7CQK - chains S and T of the 5 polymer chains in the assembly; structure by electron microscopy, 3.30 A resolution.

[Chain S]
Molecule: Serine palmitoyltransferase 1
Source organism: Homo sapiens
Notes: EC 2.3.1.50
UniProt: O15269 (SPTC1_HUMAN); numbering as in UniProt (aligned over 1-473)
Sequence (473 residues; each row starts with the number of its first residue):
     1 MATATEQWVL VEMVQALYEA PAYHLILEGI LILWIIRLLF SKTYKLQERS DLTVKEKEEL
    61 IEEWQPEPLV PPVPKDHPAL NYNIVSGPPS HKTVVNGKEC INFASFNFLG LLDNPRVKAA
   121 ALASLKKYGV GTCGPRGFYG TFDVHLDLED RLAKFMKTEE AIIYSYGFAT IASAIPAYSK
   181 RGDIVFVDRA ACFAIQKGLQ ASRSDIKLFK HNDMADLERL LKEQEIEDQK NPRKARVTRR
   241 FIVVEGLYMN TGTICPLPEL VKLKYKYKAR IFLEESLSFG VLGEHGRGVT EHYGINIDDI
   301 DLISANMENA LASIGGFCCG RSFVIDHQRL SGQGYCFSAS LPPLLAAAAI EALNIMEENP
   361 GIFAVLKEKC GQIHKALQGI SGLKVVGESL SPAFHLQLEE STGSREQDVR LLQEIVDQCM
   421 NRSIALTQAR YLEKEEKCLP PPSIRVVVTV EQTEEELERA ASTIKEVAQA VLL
Disordered / not traced: 1-51, 473
Ligand contacts:
  - GE0 ([[(2R,3S,4R,5R)-5-(6-aminopurin-9-yl)-4-oxidanyl-3-phosphonooxy-oxolan-2-yl]methoxy-oxidanyl-phosphoryl] [(3R)-2,2-dimethyl-3-oxidanyl-4-oxidanylidene-4-[[3-oxidanylidene-3-[2-(2-oxidanylideneheptadecylsulfanyl)ethylamino]propyl]amino]butyl] hydrogen phosphate): P135, F138, R181, R203, C336, F337
  - pyridoxyl-serine-5-monophosphate (PLS; [3-hydroxy-2-methyl-5-phosphonooxymethyl-pyridin-4-ylmethyl]-serine): P135, F337, S338, A339
Curated features (UniProtKB/Swiss-Prot):
  - modified residue: Y164 (Phosphotyrosine)
  - natural variant: A20 (A20S: In ALS27), Y23 (Y23F: In ALS27), L38 (L38R: In ALS27; uncertain significance), L39 (deletion: In ALS27), F40 to S41 (deletion: In ALS27), C133 (C133W: In HSAN1A; C133Y: In HSAN1A), V144 (V144D: In HSAN1A), R239 (R239W: In a breast cancer sample), A310 (A310G: Found in a patient with HSAN1A; uncertain significance), S331 (S331F: In HSAN1A; S331Y: In ALS27 and HSAN1A), A352 (A352V: In HSAN1A), G387 (G387A: Does not affect catalytic activity towards serine)
  - mutagenesis: F138 (F138A: Decreased catalytic activity with L-serine and palmitoyl-CoA as substrates), Y164 (Y164F: Increased serine palmitoyltransferase activity and sphingolipid content), F337 (F337A: Strongly decreased catalytic activity with L-serine and palmitoyl-CoA as substrates), S338 (S338A: Decreased catalytic activity with L-serine and palmitoyl-CoA as substrates)

[Chain T]
Molecule: Serine palmitoyltransferase 2
Source organism: Homo sapiens
Notes: EC 2.3.1.50
UniProt: O15270 (SPTC2_HUMAN); numbering as in UniProt (aligned over 1-562)
Sequence (562 residues; each row starts with the number of its first residue):
     1 MRPEPGGCCC RRTVRANGCV ANGEVRNGYV RSSAAAAAAA AAGQIHHVTQ NGGLYKRPFN
    61 EAFEETPMLV AVLTYVGYGV LTLFGYLRDF LRYWRIEKCH HATEREEQKD FVSLYQDFEN
   121 FYTRNLYMRI RDNWNRPICS VPGARVDIME RQSHDYNWSF KYTGNIIKGV INMGSYNYLG
   181 FARNTGSCQE AAAKVLEEYG AGVCSTRQEI GNLDKHEELE ELVARFLGVE AAMAYGMGFA
   241 TNSMNIPALV GKGCLILSDE LNHASLVLGA RLSGATIRIF KHNNMQSLEK LLKDAIVYGQ
   301 PRTRRPWKKI LILVEGIYSM EGSIVRLPEV IALKKKYKAY LYLDEAHSIG ALGPTGRGVV
   361 EYFGLDPEDV DVMMGTFTKS FGASGGYIGG KKELIDYLRT HSHSAVYATS LSPPVVEQII
   421 TSMKCIMGQD GTSLGKECVQ QLAENTRYFR RRLKEMGFII YGNEDSPVVP LMLYMPAKIG
   481 AFGREMLKRN IGVVVVGFPA TPIIESRARF CLSAAHTKEI LDTALKEIDE VGDLLQLKYS
   541 RHRLVPLLDR PFDETTYEET ED
Disordered / not traced: 1-44, 429-433, 547-562
Ligand contacts:
  - GE0 ([[(2R,3S,4R,5R)-5-(6-aminopurin-9-yl)-4-oxidanyl-3-phosphonooxy-oxolan-2-yl]methoxy-oxidanyl-phosphoryl] [(3R)-2,2-dimethyl-3-oxidanyl-4-oxidanylidene-4-[[3-oxidanylidene-3-[2-(2-oxidanylideneheptadecylsulfanyl)ethylamino]propyl]amino]butyl] hydrogen phosphate): Y122, L126, Y127, I130, W134, Y176, S258, D259, E260, N262, H263, A264, V267, R271, I277, I279, S319, M320, I479, G497, F498, P499, R509
  - pyridoxyl-serine-5-monophosphate (PLS; [3-hydroxy-2-methyl-5-phosphonooxymethyl-pyridin-4-ylmethyl]-serine): Y176, M237, G238, F239, N242, H263, S265, L266, E315, D344, A346, H347, M374, T376, T378, K379
Curated features (UniProtKB/Swiss-Prot):
  - modified residue: K379 (N6-(pyridoxal phosphate)lysine)
  - natural variant: A182 (A182P: In HSAN1C), R183 (R183W: In HSAN1C), V359 (V359M: In HSAN1C loss of normal activity as measured by reduced formation of sphinganine), G382 (G382V: In HSAN1C), I504 (I504F: In HSAN1C loss of normal activity as measured by reduced formation of sphinganine)
  - mutagenesis: Y122 (Y122A: Decreased catalytic activity with L-serine and palmitoyl-CoA as substrates. Does not affect the negative regulation by OMRDL3 and ceramides), L126 (L126W: Some decrease in catalytic activity with L-serine and palmitoyl-CoA as substrates), I130 (I130W: Loss of catalytic activity with L-serine and palmitoyl-CoA as substrates), W134 (W134A: Loss of catalytic activity with L-serine and palmitoyl-CoA as substrates), Y176 (Y176A: Loss of catalytic activity with L-serine and palmitoyl-CoA as substrates), S258 (S258R: Loss of catalytic activity with L-serine and palmitoyl-CoA as substrates), R302 (R302A: Reduces the dimerization propensity with SPTLC1; reduces the dimerization propensity with SPTLC1; when associated with A-305. Does not impair enzymatic activity ...), R304 (R304A: Reduces the dimerization propensity with SPTLC1; when associated with A-302 and A-304. Does not impair enzymatic activity; when associated with A-302 and A-304), R305 (R305A: Reduces the dimerization propensity with SPTLC1; when associated with A-302 and A-304. Does not impair enzymatic activity; when associated with A-302 and A-304), M320 (M320Q: Decreased catalytic activity with L-serine and palmitoyl-CoA as substrates), T378 (T378A: Decreased catalytic activity with L-serine and palmitoyl-CoA as substrates), K379 (K379A: Loss of catalytic activity with L-serine and palmitoyl-CoA as substrates), 3 further mutagenesis entries in UniProt

[Interface between chain S and chain T]
Pairs across the interface - 135 pairs, chain S then chain T:
  I61(S) with V297(T), hydrophobic
  E62(S) with V297(T); Y337(T); K338(T)
  W64(S) with I296(T), hydrophobic; W307(T); Y337(T); K338(T)
  P66(S) with K308(T); K338(T)
  E67(S) with K308(T), hydrogen bond (backbone-backbone); Y340(T), hydrogen bond (backbone-side chain)
  P68(S) with K309(T); Y340(T)
  L69(S) with L249(T); K309(T), hydrogen bond (backbone-side chain); Y340(T)
  V70(S) with E393(T); Y397(T), hydrophobic
  P71(S) with Y397(T), hydrophobic
  H77(S) with T400(T); H401(T)
  Y82(S) with R207(T); Q208(T); N212(T); R399(T), hydrogen bond (side chain-backbone)
  N83(S) with E209(T); N212(T)
  I84(S) with E217(T)
  V85(S) with I210(T), hydrophobic; N212(T), hydrogen bond (backbone-backbone); L213(T); D214(T), hydrogen bond (backbone-backbone)
  G87(S) with Y199(T), hydrogen bond (backbone-side chain); L213(T)
  P88(S) with Y199(T)
  P89(S) with L213(T)
  A104(S) with I210(T), hydrophobic
  F106(S) with C204(T), hydrogen bond (backbone-backbone)
  N107(S) with C204(T)
  L112(S) with G202(T)
  K118(S) with E197(T), hydrogen bond (side chain-backbone); E198(T), hydrogen bond (side chain-backbone)
  A121(S) with E197(T)
  L122(S) with K194(T)
  L125(S) with Q189(T); A193(T), hydrophobic
  K126(S) with N184(T)
  K127(S) with C139(T)
  Y128(S) with C139(T); V141(T)
  G129(S) with R183(T)
  V130(S) with Q189(T); Q418(T)
  G131(S) with G382(T)
  C133(S) with P142(T), hydrophobic; S175(T); Y176(T)
  R136(S) with N135(T), hydrogen bond (backbone-side chain)
  G137(S) with W134(T); N135(T)
  F138(S) with W134(T); V494(T), hydrophobic
  Y139(S) with R136(T), hydrogen bond; I138(T); I148(T), hydrophobic; S175(T); G492(T); V493(T), hydrogen bond (side chain-backbone)
  T141(S) with R136(T); P137(T); I138(T), hydrogen bond (backbone-backbone)
  F142(S) with I138(T); S140(T)
  D143(S) with I138(T); C139(T)
  L146(S) with P137(T), hydrophobic
  S165(S) with M237(T)
  Y166(S) with Y235(T); M237(T), hydrophobic; A240(T), hydrophobic; A408(T); T409(T), hydrogen bond (side chain-backbone)
  F168(S) with M244(T), hydrophobic; A408(T), hydrophobic
  F193(S) with H403(T); Y407(T), hydrophobic
  K197(S) with L272(T)
  Q200(S) with L272(T), hydrogen bond (side chain-backbone)
  R203(S) with R271(T), hydrogen bond (side chain-backbone)
  R239(S) with L114(T), hydrogen bond (side chain-backbone); Q116(T)
  K264(S) with K109(T)
  Y265(S) with R105(T), hydrogen bond; K109(T)
  K268(S) with F111(T)
  R270(S) with E104(T), salt bridge; F111(T); V112(T), hydrogen bond (side chain-backbone); L114(T)
  D298(S) with R105(T), salt bridge
  D299(S) with K109(T), hydrogen bond (backbone-side chain)
  D301(S) with K109(T), salt bridge
  E308(S) with C204(T); T409(T), hydrogen bond
  A312(S) with C204(T), hydrophobic
  I314(S) with S410(T)
  R321(S) with T103(T), hydrogen bond (side chain-backbone); E104(T); R105(T)
  F323(S) with E104(T); Y115(T), hydrogen bond (backbone-side chain)
  V324(S) with Y115(T)
  H327(S) with Y115(T); N120(T)
  Q333(S) with F239(T)
  F337(S) with F239(T); H263(T), hydrogen bond (backbone-side chain); A264(T), hydrophobic
  S338(S) with M237(T)
  P342(S) with S384(T)
  L345(S) with A201(T)
  T427(S) with E209(T); I210(T)
  R430(S) with Q208(T); V406(T)
  Y431(S) with Y407(T)
  L432(S) with T400(T); H403(T); V406(T), hydrophobic; Y407(T), hydrogen bond (backbone-side chain)
  E435(S) with P247(T); H403(T), salt bridge
  E436(S) with Y407(T), hydrogen bond
  R445(S) with E209(T), salt bridge
Other interface residues (no listed pair), chain S (93 interface residues in all): E58, V73, A79, L80, S86, N102, S105, G134, P135, G140, A169, Y178, A201, V237, S313, L330, G334, L344, Q428
Other interface residues (no listed pair), chain T (103 interface residues in all): A102, Q108, T123, Y127, M149, Y162, G174, A182, G200, V203, S205, M233, G236, L268, P306, I310, L311, V372, L394, S402, S404, A405, S412, P414, V415, R509

[Overview]
93 residues of chain S and 103 residues of chain T are in contact; the contacts include 27 hydrogen bonds and
5 salt bridges. Polar contacts include R270(S)-E104(T), D298(S)-R105(T) and D301(S)-K109(T).
Pyridoxyl-serine-5-monophosphate and compound GE0 are bound between chain S and chain T.
Here chain S is Serine palmitoyltransferase 1 and chain T is Serine palmitoyltransferase 2, both from Homo
sapiens. Entry 7CQK (Cryo-EM structure of the substrate-bound SPT-ORMDL3 complex) was determined by electron
microscopy, deposited together with 6M4N, 6M4O and 7CQI.
